Entry 8F35 (electron microscopy, 3.17 A resolution); this record covers chains E and D of the 5 polymer chains in the assembly.

[Chain E (and D)]
Molecule: Erwinia chrysanthemi ligand-gated ion channel
Organism: Dickeya dadantii
Notes: chain D of this document is another copy of the same molecule, construct and numbering; everything in this record applies to it too
UniProt: E0SJQ4 (E0SJQ4_DICD3); residues 1-322 here correspond to UniProt positions 22-343 (UniProt number = residue number + 21)
Chain sequence (322 residues; row label = number of the first residue in the row):
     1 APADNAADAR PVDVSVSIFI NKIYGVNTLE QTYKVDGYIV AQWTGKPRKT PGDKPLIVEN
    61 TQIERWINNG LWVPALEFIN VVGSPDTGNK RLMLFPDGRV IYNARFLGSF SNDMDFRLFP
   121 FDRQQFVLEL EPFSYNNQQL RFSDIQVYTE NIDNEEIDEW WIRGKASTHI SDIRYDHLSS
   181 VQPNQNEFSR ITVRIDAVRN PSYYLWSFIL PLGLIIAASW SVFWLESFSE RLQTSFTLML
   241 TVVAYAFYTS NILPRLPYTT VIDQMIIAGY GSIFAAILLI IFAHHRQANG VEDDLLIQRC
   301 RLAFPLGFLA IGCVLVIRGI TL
Unresolved in the structure: 1-10, 318-322

[Chain E / chain D interface]
Residue-residue contacts - 85 pairs, chain E then chain D:
  Phe19(E) - His177(D)
  Lys22(E) - Glu30(D)  hydrogen bond (side chain-backbone)
  Lys22(E) - Thr32(D)
  Lys22(E) - Ser111(D)  hydrogen bond
  Tyr24(E) - Glu30(D)
  Tyr24(E) - Val82(D)
  Asp36(E) - Val81(D)
  Asp36(E) - Val82(D)
  Asp36(E) - Gly83(D)  hydrogen bond (side chain-backbone)
  Tyr38(E) - Glu77(D)  hydrogen bond
  Tyr38(E) - Ile79(D)
  Tyr38(E) - Phe133(D)  hydrophobic
  Gln42(E) - Val181(D)
  Ile57(E) - Ser134(D)
  Ile57(E) - Tyr135(D)  hydrophobic
  Glu59(E) - Ala75(D)
  Glu59(E) - Phe133(D)
  Glu59(E) - Ser134(D)  hydrogen bond
  Asn60(E) - Ala75(D)
  Thr61(E) - Glu64(D)
  Gln62(E) - Glu64(D)
  Gln62(E) - Ile67(D)
  Gln62(E) - Asn68(D)  hydrogen bond
  Arg65(E) - Asn68(D)  hydrogen bond (side chain-backbone)
  Asp86(E) - Gly83(D)
  Asp86(E) - Ser84(D)  hydrogen bond (side chain-backbone)
  Gly88(E) - Ser84(D)
  Asn89(E) - Glu77(D)
  Asn89(E) - Phe133(D)
  Lys90(E) - Phe133(D)
  Arg91(E) - Phe133(D)
  Arg91(E) - Ser134(D)
  Arg99(E) - Val181(D)  hydrogen bond (side chain-backbone)
  Asn103(E) - Phe133(D)
  Arg105(E) - Glu77(D)  salt bridge
  Arg105(E) - Phe78(D)  hydrogen bond (side chain-backbone)
  Arg105(E) - Ile79(D)  hydrogen bond (side chain-backbone)
  Arg105(E) - Val81(D)  hydrogen bond (side chain-backbone)
  Leu107(E) - Val82(D)  hydrophobic
  Leu107(E) - Gly83(D)
  Glu156(E) - Arg117(D)  salt bridge
  Ile157(E) - Gln31(D)  hydrogen bond (backbone-side chain)
  Ile157(E) - Asp113(D)
  Ile157(E) - Asp115(D)
  Glu159(E) - Leu29(D)
  Glu159(E) - Pro257(D)
  Tyr203(E) - Arg255(D)
  Tyr203(E) - Pro257(D)
  Tyr203(E) - Tyr258(D)
  Tyr203(E) - Asp263(D)
  Trp206(E) - Ile267(D)
  Ser207(E) - Thr259(D)
  Leu210(E) - Ile267(D)  hydrophobic
  Pro211(E) - Tyr270(D)  hydrophobic
  Leu214(E) - Tyr270(D)
  Leu214(E) - Phe274(D)  hydrophobic
  Ile215(E) - Val243(D)  hydrophobic
  Ala217(E) - Phe274(D)  hydrophobic
  Ala218(E) - Phe236(D)
  Ala218(E) - Met239(D)  hydrophobic
  Ser221(E) - Phe236(D)
  Ser221(E) - Ile281(D)
  Trp224(E) - Phe228(D)
  Trp224(E) - His285(D)
  Leu225(E) - Ser229(D)
  Leu225(E) - Leu232(D)  hydrophobic
  Glu226(E) - Phe228(D)
  Glu226(E) - His284(D)  salt bridge
  Glu226(E) - His285(D)  salt bridge
  Glu230(E) - Ser229(D)  hydrogen bond
  Thr234(E) - Gln233(D)  hydrogen bond
  Thr234(E) - Phe236(D)
  Leu240(E) - Leu240(D)  hydrophobic
  Thr241(E) - Leu240(D)
  Thr241(E) - Val243(D)
  Ala244(E) - Phe247(D)
  Tyr245(E) - Val243(D)  hydrophobic
  Tyr245(E) - Tyr270(D)
  Phe247(E) - Phe247(D)  hydrophobic
  Tyr248(E) - Phe247(D)  hydrophobic
  Tyr248(E) - Ser250(D)
  Asn251(E) - Asn251(D)  hydrogen bond
  Ile252(E) - Ser250(D)
  Ile252(E) - Arg255(D)
  Arg301(E) - His285(D)
Interface residues without a listed pair, chain E (57 interface residues in all): Asn21, Thr87, Phe95, Ile101, Tyr148, Asp158, Asn200, Thr237, Leu238
Interface residues without a listed pair, chain D (52 interface residues in all): Asn80, Gln139, Ala246, Leu256, Gly271, Ile277

[In short]
Chain E and chain D form an interface of 57 and 52 residues respectively, with 16 hydrogen bonds and 4 salt
bridges. Among the polar pairs are Arg105(E)-Glu77(D), Glu156(E)-Arg117(D) and Glu226(E)-His284(D).
Both chains are Erwinia chrysanthemi ligand-gated ion channel (Dickeya dadantii). Entry 8F35 (Apo ELIC in
spMSP1D1 nanodiscs with 2:1:1 POPC:POPE:POPG) was determined by electron microscopy together with 8TWV, 8TWZ,
8F32, 8F33 and 8F34 from the same study.
